3S3K - chain A; structure by X-ray diffraction, 3.20 A resolution.

# Chain A
Molecule: Tyrosine-protein phosphatase 10D
From: Drosophila melanogaster
Notes: EC 3.1.3.48
UniProt: P35992 (PTP10_DROME); residues 24-307 here correspond to UniProt positions 1250-1533 (UniProt number = residue number + 1226)
Sequence (307 residues; numbered 1 to 307; the number before each row is that of its first residue):
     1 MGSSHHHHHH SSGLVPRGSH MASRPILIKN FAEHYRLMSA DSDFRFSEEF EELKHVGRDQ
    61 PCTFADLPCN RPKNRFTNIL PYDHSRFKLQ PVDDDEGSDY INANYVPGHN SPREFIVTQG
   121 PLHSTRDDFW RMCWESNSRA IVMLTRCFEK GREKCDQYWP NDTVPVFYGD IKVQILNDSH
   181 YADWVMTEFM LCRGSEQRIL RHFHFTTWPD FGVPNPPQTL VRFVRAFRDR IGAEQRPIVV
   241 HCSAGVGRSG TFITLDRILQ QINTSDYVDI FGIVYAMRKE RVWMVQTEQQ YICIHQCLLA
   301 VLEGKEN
Unresolved in the structure: 1-18, 306-307
Differences from the reference sequence: expression tag (1-23)
From the paper describing this entry:
  - binding site for the ligand CSN: Phe-76
  - mutagenesis - F76L: decreased catalytic activity

# Overview
From the paper: a binding site for the ligand CSN at Phe-76; F76L reduces catalytic activity.
Chain A is Tyrosine-protein phosphatase 10D (Drosophila melanogaster); the structure, Crystal structure of the
catalytic domain of PTP10D from Drosophila melanogaster with a small molecular inhibitor ..., was determined
by X-ray diffraction, deposited together with 3S3E, 3S3F and 3S3H.
